PDB entry 4MNP | X-ray diffraction, 2.50 A resolution | chain A

Chain A:
Molecule: N-acetylneuraminate-binding protein
Organism: Fusobacterium nucleatum subsp. nucleatum
UniProtKB: Q8RDN9 (Q8RDN9_FUSNN); residues 3-306 here correspond to UniProt positions 24-327 (UniProt number = residue number + 21)
Amino-acid sequence (312 residues; numbered 3 to 314; the number before each row is that of its first residue):
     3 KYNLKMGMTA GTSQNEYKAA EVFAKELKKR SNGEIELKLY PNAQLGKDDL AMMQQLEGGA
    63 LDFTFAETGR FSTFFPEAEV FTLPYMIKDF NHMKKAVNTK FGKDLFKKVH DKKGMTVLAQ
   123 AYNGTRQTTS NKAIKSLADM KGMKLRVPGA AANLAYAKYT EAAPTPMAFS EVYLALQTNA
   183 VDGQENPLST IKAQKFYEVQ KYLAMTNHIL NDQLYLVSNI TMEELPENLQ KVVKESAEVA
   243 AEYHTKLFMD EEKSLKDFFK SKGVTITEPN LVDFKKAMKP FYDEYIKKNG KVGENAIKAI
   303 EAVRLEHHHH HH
Disordered / not traced: 308-314
Differences from the reference sequence: expression tag (307-314)
Ligand contacts: N-acetyl-beta-neuraminic acid (SLB): Thr11, Ala12, Asp51, Phe67, Ala68, Glu69, Arg72, Arg128, Arg148, Pro150, Ala152, Asn155, Phe171, Glu187, Asn188, Asn213, Gln215
Reported in the primary citation:
  - binding site for N-acetyl-beta-neuraminic acid: Arg128, Asn188
  - contacts within the chain: Arg128-Glu187, Arg128-Asn188, Arg128-Asn155, Glu187-His210

In short:
Chain A binds N-acetyl-beta-neuraminic acid. From the paper: a binding site for N-acetyl-beta-neuraminic acid
at Arg128 and Asn188; contacts within the chain involving Arg128, Glu187 and Asn188 among others.
Chain A is N-acetylneuraminate-binding protein (Fusobacterium nucleatum subsp. nucleatum); the structure,
Structure of the Sialic Acid Binding Protein from Fusobacterium Nucleatum subsp. nucleatum ATCC 25586, was
determined by X-ray diffraction, deposited together with 4MMP and 4MAG.
